PDB entry 6E3K | X-ray diffraction, 3.25 A resolution | chains A and C of the 6 polymer chains in the assembly

[Chain A]
Protein: Interferon gamma
Source organism: Homo sapiens
UniProt: P01579 (IFNG_HUMAN); residues 1-133 here correspond to UniProt positions 24-156 (UniProt number = residue number + 23)
Amino-acid sequence (148 residues; row label = number of the first residue in the row; numbers below 1 keep their minus sign (Gly-3 is residue -3)):
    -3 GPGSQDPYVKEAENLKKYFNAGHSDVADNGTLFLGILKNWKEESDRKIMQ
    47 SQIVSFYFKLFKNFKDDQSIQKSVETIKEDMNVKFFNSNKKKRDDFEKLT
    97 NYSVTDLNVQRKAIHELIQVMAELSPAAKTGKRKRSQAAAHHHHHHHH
Disordered / not traced: -3 to -2, 124-144
Covalent attachments: N-acetylglucosamine (NAG) linked to Asn25
Construct notes: expression tag (-3 to 0, 134-144)
UniProt features mapped onto this chain:
  - modified residue: Gln1 (Pyrrolidone carboxylic acid)
  - glycosylation (N-linked (GlcNAc...) asparagine): Asn25, Asn97
From the paper describing this entry:
  - mutagenesis - K74A/E75Y/N83R (up to 100 uM): abolished binding to Interferon gamma receptor 2

[Chain C]
Protein: Interferon gamma receptor 1
Source organism: Homo sapiens
UniProt: P15260 (INGR1_HUMAN); residues 1-229 here correspond to UniProt positions 18-246 (UniProt number = residue number + 17)
Amino-acid sequence (242 residues; numbered -1 to 240; the number before each row is that of its first residue; numbers below 1 keep their minus sign (Gly-1 is residue -1)):
    -1 GSEMGTADLGPSSVPTPTNVTIESYNMNPIVYWEYQIMPQVPVFTVEVKN
    49 YGVKNSEWIDACINISHHYCNISDHVGDPSNSLWVRVKARVGQKESAYAK
    99 SEEFAVCRDGKIGPPKLDIRKEEKQIMIDIFHPSVFVNGDEQEVDYDPET
   149 ICYIRVYNVYVRKNGSEIKYKILTQNEDDCDEIRCQLAIPVSSLNSQYCV
   199 SAEGVLNVWGVTTEKSKEVCITIFNSSIKGSAAAHHHHHHHH
Disordered / not traced: -1 to 10, 138-143, 224-240
Cystine bridges: Cys60-Cys68, Cys105-Cys150, Cys178-Cys183, Cys197-Cys218
Covalent attachments: N-acetylglucosamine (NAG) linked to Asn17, Asn69
Construct notes: expression tag (-1 to 0, 230-240); engineered mutation Ile149 (Thr166 in P15260), Lys161 (Met178 in P15260), Lys167 (Gln184 in P15260), Asn174 (Lys191 in P15260), Arg182 (Gln199 in P15260), Asn205 (His222 in P15260)
UniProt features mapped onto this chain:
  - glycosylation (N-linked (GlcNAc...) asparagine): Asn17, Asn62, Asn69, Asn162, Asn223

[Interface between chain A and chain C]
Residue-residue contacts (24):
  Ser0(A) - Gly208(C)
  Gln1(A) - Trp207(C)
  Val5(A) - Val206(C)
  Val5(A) - Trp207(C)
  Glu9(A) - Arg106(C)  salt bridge
  Glu9(A) - Trp207(C)  hydrogen bond
  Lys12(A) - Glu101(C)  salt bridge
  Gly18(A) - Trp82(C)  hydrogen bond (backbone-side chain)
  Gly18(A) - Glu101(C)
  His19(A) - Trp82(C)
  His19(A) - Lys98(C)
  Ser20(A) - Lys47(C)
  Ser20(A) - Trp56(C)
  Ser20(A) - Trp82(C)
  Ser20(A) - Lys98(C)  hydrogen bond
  Val22(A) - Tyr49(C)
  Ala23(A) - Asn48(C)
  Ala23(A) - Tyr49(C)  hydrophobic
  Ala23(A) - Ser54(C)  hydrogen bond (backbone-side chain)
  Asp24(A) - Lys47(C)  salt bridge
  Gly26(A) - Val51(C)
  Thr27(A) - Tyr49(C)
  Thr27(A) - Gly50(C)
  Lys34(A) - Asp76(C)  salt bridge
Other interface residues (no listed pair), chain A (17 interface residues in all): Tyr4, Asp21, Leu30
Other interface residues (no listed pair), chain C (19 interface residues in all): Lys52, Asn53, Asn79, Ser80

[Summary]
The interface between chain A and chain C involves 17 residues on one side and 19 on the other, with 4
hydrogen bonds and 4 salt bridges. Polar contacts include Glu9(A)-Arg106(C), Lys12(A)-Glu101(C) and
Asp24(A)-Lys47(C). Covalently linked N-acetylglucosamine: at Asn25(A). The paper reports that K74A/E75Y/N83R
of chain A abolish binding to Interferon gamma receptor 2.
Here chain A is Interferon gamma and chain C is Interferon gamma receptor 1, both from Homo sapiens. Entry
6E3K (Interferon gamma signalling complex with IFNGR1 and IFNGR2) was determined by X-ray diffraction,
deposited together with 6E3L.
